PDB entry 5L54 | X-ray diffraction, 2.80 A resolution | chains C and D of the 28 polymer chains in the assembly

== Chain C ==
Protein: Proteasome subunit alpha type-4
From: Saccharomyces cerevisiae (strain ATCC 204508 / S288c)
Notes: EC 3.4.25.1
UniProt: P40303 (PSA4_YEAST); residues -1 to 252 here correspond to UniProt positions 1-254 (UniProt number = residue number + 2)
Chain sequence (254 residues; each row starts with the number of its first residue; numbers below 1 keep their minus sign (Met-1 is residue -1)):
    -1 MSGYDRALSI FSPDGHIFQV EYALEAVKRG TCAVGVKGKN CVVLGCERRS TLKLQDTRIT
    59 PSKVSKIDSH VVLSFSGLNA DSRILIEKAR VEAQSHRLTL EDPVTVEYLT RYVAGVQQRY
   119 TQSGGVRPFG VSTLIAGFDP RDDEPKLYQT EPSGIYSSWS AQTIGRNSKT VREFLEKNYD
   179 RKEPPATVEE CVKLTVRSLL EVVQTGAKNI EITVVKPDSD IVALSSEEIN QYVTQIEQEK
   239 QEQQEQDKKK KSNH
Unresolved in the structure: -1 to 0, 241-252
UniProt features mapped onto this chain:
  - modified residue: Thr58 (Phosphothreonine)

== Chain D ==
Protein: Proteasome subunit alpha type-5
From: Saccharomyces cerevisiae (strain ATCC 204508 / S288c)
Notes: EC 3.4.25.1
UniProt: P32379 (PSA5_YEAST); residues -7 to 252 here correspond to UniProt positions 1-260 (UniProt number = residue number + 8)
Chain sequence (260 residues; row label = number of the first residue in the row; numbers below 1 keep their minus sign (Met-7 is residue -7)):
    -7 MFLTRSEYDR GVSTFSPEGR LFQVEYSLEA IKLGSTAIGI ATKEGVVLGV EKRATSPLLE
    53 SDSIEKIVEI DRHIGCAMSG LTADARSMIE HARTAAVTHN LYYDEDINVE SLTQSVCDLA
   113 LRFGEGASGE ERLMSRPFGV ALLIAGHDAD DGYQLFHAEP SGTFYRYNAK AIGSGSEGAQ
   173 AELLNEWHSS LTLKEAELLV LKILKQVMEE KLDENNAQLS CITKQDGFKI YDNEKTAELI
   233 KELKEKEAAE SPEEADVEMS
Unresolved in the structure: -7 to 0, 118-124, 243-252

== Interface between chain C and chain D ==
Contacting residue pairs (64; chain C residue first):
  Asp3(C) with Glu117(D)
  Arg4(C) with Asp1(D), salt bridge; Glu117(D)
  Ala5(C) with Val4(D), hydrophobic; Glu117(D); Ser127(D)
  Ser7(C) with Ser127(D); Arg128(D)
  Ile8(C) with Val4(D), hydrophobic; Gln15(D)
  Phe9(C) with Gln15(D); Tyr18(D); Ser19(D); Ala22(D), hydrophobic; Leu73(D), hydrophobic; Arg128(D); Pro129(D); Gly131(D)
  Ser10(C) with Tyr18(D)
  Pro11(C) with Tyr18(D), hydrophobic; Glu21(D)
  Asp12(C) with Glu21(D)
  Gly13(C) with Tyr18(D); Glu21(D); Ala22(D)
  His14(C) with Leu25(D)
  Ile15(C) with Leu73(D), hydrophobic; Arg128(D)
  Lys35(C) with Glu52(D), salt bridge
  Gln116(C) with Ala75(D); Asp76(D)
  Thr119(C) with Arg128(D), hydrogen bond (backbone-side chain)
  Gln120(C) with Met126(D); Ser127(D), hydrogen bond (backbone-backbone); Arg128(D); Pro129(D); Phe130(D)
  Ser121(C) with Ser127(D)
  Gly122(C) with Ser127(D)
  Ser151(C) with Ala75(D)
  Gly152(C) with Ala75(D)
  Ile153(C) with Thr74(D); Ala75(D)
  Ser155(C) with Leu51(D); Ser55(D)
  Ser156(C) with Leu51(D); Glu52(D), hydrogen bond (backbone-backbone); Ser55(D), hydrogen bond (backbone-side chain)
  Trp157(C) with Ser48(D); Leu50(D); Leu51(D); Glu52(D)
  Ser158(C) with Leu50(D), hydrogen bond (backbone-backbone); Glu52(D), hydrogen bond
  Ala159(C) with Leu50(D)
  Leu173(C) with Leu50(D), hydrophobic
  Glu174(C) with Ser48(D), hydrogen bond; Pro49(D); Leu50(D)
  Tyr177(C) with Leu50(D), hydrophobic
  Arg179(C) with Pro49(D), hydrogen bond (side chain-backbone); Leu50(D); Leu51(D), hydrogen bond (side chain-backbone); Glu52(D)
Other interface residues (no listed pair), chain C (32 interface residues in all): Tyr154, Arg170
Other interface residues (no listed pair), chain D (27 interface residues in all): Thr47, Glu57

== In short ==
32 residues of chain C and 27 residues of chain D are in contact, with 9 hydrogen bonds and 2 salt bridges.
Among the polar pairs are Arg4(C)-Asp1(D), Lys35(C)-Glu52(D) and Thr119(C)-Arg128(D).
Chain C is Proteasome subunit alpha type-4 and chain D is Proteasome subunit alpha type-5, both from
Saccharomyces cerevisiae (strain ATCC 204508 / S288c); the structure, Yeast 20S proteasome in complex with
epoxyketone inhibitor 16, was determined by X-ray diffraction together with 5L52, 5L55, 5L5A, 5L5B, 5L5D, 5L5E
and 30 further entries from the same study.
